PDB entry 5ZHT | X-ray diffraction, 1.53 A resolution | chain A

# Chain A
Protein: Strigolactone esterase D14
Source organism: Oryza sativa subsp. japonica
Notes: EC 3.1.-.-
UniProt: Q10QA5 (D14_ORYSJ); residue numbers follow UniProt; this construct covers 54-318
Chain sequence (274 residues; row label = number of the first residue in the row):
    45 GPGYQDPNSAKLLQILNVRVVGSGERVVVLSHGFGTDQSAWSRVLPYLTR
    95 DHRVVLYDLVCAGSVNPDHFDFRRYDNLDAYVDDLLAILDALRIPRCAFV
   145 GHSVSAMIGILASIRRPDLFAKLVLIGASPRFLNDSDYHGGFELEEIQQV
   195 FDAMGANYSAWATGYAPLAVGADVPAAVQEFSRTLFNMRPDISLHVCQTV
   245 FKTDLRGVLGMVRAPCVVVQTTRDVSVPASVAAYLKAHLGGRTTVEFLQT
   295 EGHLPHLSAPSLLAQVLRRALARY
Unresolved in the structure: 45-53
Glycans and other covalent adducts: compound 9GU linked to Ser-147
Sequence notes: expression tag (45-53)
Ligand contacts: 9GU ((1H-1,2,3-triazol-1-yl){4-[4-(trifluoromethyl)phenyl]piperazin-1-yl}methanone): Gly-77, Phe-78, His-146, Val-148, Phe-176, Phe-186, Ile-191, Val-194, Trp-205, Tyr-209, Cys-241, Val-244, Phe-245, Ser-270, His-297
Curated features (UniProtKB/Swiss-Prot):
  - active site: Ser-147 (Nucleophile), Asp-268, His-297
  - binding site (substrate): Ser-147, Cys-241, His-297
What the authors report for this chain:
  - binding site for 9GU: Phe-78, Ser-147, Val-148, Phe-176, Phe-186, Ile-191, Val-194, Trp-205, Tyr-209, Cys-241, Val-244, Phe-245, Ser-270, His-297

# In short
Covalently linked compound 9GU: at Ser-147. From UniProt: 3 active-site residues and 3 substrate-binding
residues. The paper reports a binding site for 9GU at Phe-78, Ser-147 and Val-148 among others.
Chain A is Strigolactone esterase D14 (Oryza sativa subsp. japonica); the structure, Crystal structure of
OsD14 in complex with covalently bound KK073, was determined by X-ray diffraction (same publication as 5ZHR
and 5ZHS).
